Entry 6NQB (electron microscopy, 3.80 A resolution); this record covers chains A and H of the 16 polymer chains in the assembly.

# Chain A
Molecule: 16S ribosomal RNA
From: Escherichia coli
Sequence (1542 nucleotides; row label = number of the first residue in the row):
     1 AAAUUGAAGAGUUUGAUCAUGGCUCAGAUUGAACGCUGGCGGCAGGCCUA
    51 ACACAUGCAAGUCGAACGGUAACAGGAAGAAGCUUGCUUCUUUGCUGACG
   101 AGUGGCGGACGGGUGAGUAAUGUCUGGGAAACUGCCUGAUGGAGGGGGAU
   151 AACUACUGGAAACGGUAGCUAAUACCGCAUAACGUCGCAAGACCAAAGAG
   201 GGGGACCUUCGGGCCUCUUGCCAUCGGAUGUGCCCAGAUGGGAUUAGCUA
   251 GUAGGUGGGGUAACGGCUCACCUAGGCGACGAUCCCUAGCUGGUCUGAGA
   301 GGAUGACCAGCCACACUGGAACUGAGACACGGUCCAGACUCCUACGGGAG
   351 GCAGCAGUGGGGAAUAUUGCACAAUGGGCGCAAGCCUGAUGCAGCCAUGC
   401 CGCGUGUAUGAAGAAGGCCUUCGGGUUGUAAAGUACUUUCAGCGGGGAGG
   451 AAGGGAGUAAAGUUAAUACCUUUGCUCAUUGACGUUACCCGCAGAAGAAG
   501 CACCGGCUAACUCCGUGCCAGCAGCCGCGGUAAUACGGAGGGUGCAAGCG
   551 UUAAUCGGAAUUACUGGGCGUAAAGCGCACGCAGGCGGUUUGUUAAGUCA
   601 GAUGUGAAAUCCCCGGGCUCAACCUGGGAACUGCAUCUGAUACUGGCAAG
   651 CUUGAGUCUCGUAGAGGGGGGUAGAAUUCCAGGUGUAGCGGUGAAAUGCG
   701 UAGAGAUCUGGAGGAAUACCGGUGGCGAAGGCGGCCCCCUGGACGAAGAC
   751 UGACGCUCAGGUGCGAAAGCGUGGGGAGCAAACAGGAUUAGAUACCCUGG
   801 UAGUCCACGCCGUAAACGAUGUCGACUUGGAGGUUGUGCCCUUGAGGCGU
   851 GGCUUCCGGAGCUAACGCGUUAAGUCGACCGCCUGGGGAGUACGGCCGCA
   901 AGGUUAAAACUCAAAUGAAUUGACGGGGGCCCGCACAAGCGGUGGAGCAU
   951 GUGGUUUAAUUCGAUGCAACGCGAAGAACCUUACCUGGUCUUGACAUCCA
  1001 CGGAAGUUUUCAGAGAUGAGAAUGUGCCUUCGGGAACCGUGAGACAGGUG
  1051 CUGCAUGGCUGUCGUCAGCUCGUGUUGUGAAAUGUUGGGUUAAGUCCCGC
  1101 AACGAGCGCAACCCUUAUCCUUUGUUGCCAGCGGUCCGGCCGGGAACUCA
  1151 AAGGAGACUGCCAGUGAUAAACUGGAGGAAGGUGGGGAUGACGUCAAGUC
  1201 AUCAUGGCCCUUACGACCAGGGCUACACACGUGCUACAAUGGCGCAUACA
  1251 AAGAGAAGCGACCUCGCGAGAGCAAGCGGACCUCAUAAAGUGCGUCGUAG
  1301 UCCGGAUUGGAGUCUGCAACUCGACUCCAUGAAGUCGGAAUCGCUAGUAA
  1351 UCGUGGAUCAGAAUGCCACGGUGAAUACGUUCCCGGGCCUUGUACACACC
  1401 GCCCGUCACACCAUGGGAGUGGGUUGCAAAAGAAGUAGGUAGCUUAACCU
  1451 UCGGGAGGGCGCUUACCACUUUGUGAUUCAUGACUGGGGUGAAGUCGUAA
  1501 CAAGGUAACCGUAGGGGAACCUGCGGUUGGAUCACCUCCUUA
Disordered / not traced: 1-4, 681-711, 781-800, 1397-1542

# Chain H
Molecule: 30S ribosomal protein S8
From: Escherichia coli
UniProt: D8A1L7 (D8A1L7_ECOMS); residues 1-129 here correspond to UniProt positions 2-130 (UniProt number = residue number + 1)
Sequence (129 residues; each row starts with the number of its first residue):
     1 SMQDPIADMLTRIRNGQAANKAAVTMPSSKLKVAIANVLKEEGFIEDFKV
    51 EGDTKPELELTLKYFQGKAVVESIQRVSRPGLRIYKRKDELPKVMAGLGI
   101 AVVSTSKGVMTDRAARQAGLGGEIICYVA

# Interface between chain A and chain H
Contacting residue pairs (54; chain A residue first):
  C586(A) with Gln3(H), base contact
  G587(A) with Pro80(H), phosphate contact; Arg83(H), salt bridge to the phosphate
  G588(A) with Pro5(H), phosphate contact
  U589(A) with Ser29(H), phosphate contact
  U590(A) with Ser29(H), hydrogen bond to the phosphate; Lys30(H), hydrogen bond to the phosphate
  G597(A) with Tyr85(H), base contact
  U598(A) with Tyr85(H), sugar contact
  C599(A) with Tyr85(H), phosphate contact; Lys86(H), sugar contact; Lys88(H), phosphate contact; Leu120(H), sugar contact; Gly121(H), hydrogen bond to the sugar
  A600(A) with Arg87(H), salt bridge to the phosphate; Lys88(H), hydrogen bond to the phosphate; Gly119(H), sugar contact
  G633(A) with Arg87(H), salt bridge to the phosphate
  A640(A) with Ser106(H), hydrogen bond to the sugar
  U641(A) with Ser106(H), sugar contact
  A642(A) with Ser104(H), hydrogen bond to the base; Thr105(H), base contact; Ser106(H), base contact
  C643(A) with Ser104(H), hydrogen bond to the sugar; Glu123(H), hydrogen bond to the sugar
  U644(A) with Arg83(H), sugar contact
  U652(A) with Thr54(H), sugar contact; Lys55(H), hydrogen bond to the phosphate
  U653(A) with Lys55(H), salt bridge to the phosphate
  G654(A) with Met2(H), hydrogen bond to the sugar
  C756(A) with Gln3(H), base contact
  G824(A) with Met2(H), sugar contact
  A825(A) with Asp8(H), hydrogen bond to the sugar; Thr11(H), base contact; Arg12(H), hydrogen bond to the phosphate
  C826(A) with Thr11(H), hydrogen bond to the sugar; Arg12(H), salt bridge to the phosphate; Asn15(H), hydrogen bond to the sugar
  U827(A) with Asn15(H), sugar contact; Ala19(H), phosphate contact
  U828(A) with Ala19(H), phosphate contact; Lys21(H), salt bridge to the phosphate
  U875(A) with Thr11(H), base contact; Arg14(H), phosphate contact; Asn15(H), hydrogen bond to the base
  C876(A) with Thr11(H), hydrogen bond to the sugar; Arg14(H), salt bridge to the phosphate
  G877(A) with Gln3(H), sugar contact; Asp4(H), sugar contact; Arg79(H), phosphate contact; Pro80(H), phosphate contact
  A878(A) with Gln3(H), sugar contact; Arg79(H), salt bridge to the phosphate; Pro80(H), phosphate contact
Other interface residues (no listed pair), chain A (32 interface residues in all): U632, G755, A860, C879
Other interface residues (no listed pair), chain H (37 interface residues in all): Ser1, Ala7, Ala18, Leu31, Lys32, Gln75, Gly81, Lys107

# Overview
32 residues of chain A and 37 residues of chain H are in contact; the contacts include 16 hydrogen bonds and 8
salt bridges. Among the polar pairs are A642(A)-Ser104(H), U875(A)-Asn15(H) and C599(A)-Gly121(H).
Chain A is 16S ribosomal RNA and chain H is 30S ribosomal protein S8, both from Escherichia coli; the
structure, Role of Era in Assembly and Homeostasis of the Ribosomal Small Subunit, was determined by electron
microscopy.
